PDB entry 1WMD | X-ray diffraction, 1.30 A resolution | chain A

== Chain A ==
Molecule: protease
Source organism: Bacillus sp
Notes: EC 3.4.21.-
UniProtKB: Q93UV9 (Q93UV9_9BACI); residues 1-434 here correspond to UniProt positions 207-640 (UniProt number = residue number + 206)
Sequence (434 residues; numbered 1 to 434; the number before each row is that of its first residue):
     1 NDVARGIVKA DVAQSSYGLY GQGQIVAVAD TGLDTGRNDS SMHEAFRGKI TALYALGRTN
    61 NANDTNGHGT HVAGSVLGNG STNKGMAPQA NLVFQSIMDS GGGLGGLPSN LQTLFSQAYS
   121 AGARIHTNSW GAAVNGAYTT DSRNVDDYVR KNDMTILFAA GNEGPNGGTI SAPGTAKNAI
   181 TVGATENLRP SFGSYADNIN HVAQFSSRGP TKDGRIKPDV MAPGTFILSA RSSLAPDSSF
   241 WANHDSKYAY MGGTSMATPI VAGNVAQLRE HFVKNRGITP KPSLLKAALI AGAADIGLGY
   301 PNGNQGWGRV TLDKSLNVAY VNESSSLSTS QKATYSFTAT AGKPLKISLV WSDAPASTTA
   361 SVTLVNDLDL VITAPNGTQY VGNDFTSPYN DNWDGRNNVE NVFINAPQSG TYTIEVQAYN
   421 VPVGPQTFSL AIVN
Metal / ion sites: Ca2+ site 1: Glu186, Ser194, Asp197, His201; Ca2+ site 2: Asp367, Leu368, Asp369, Asp394, Glu400; Ca2+ site 3: Asp384, Thr386, Pro388, Asp391, Asn392
Residues lining bound ligands:
  - 1,4-diethylene dioxide (DIO), molecule 1: Ser129, Trp130, Gly131, Ala159, Gly161, Asn162, Ser171, Thr254, Ser255
  - 1,4-diethylene dioxide (DIO), molecule 2: Asn162, Tyr195, Phe205, Trp241, Gly252, Gly253

== In short ==
Chain A binds 1,4-diethylene dioxide. The Ca2+ site 1 is built by Glu186, Ser194, Asp197 and His201. The Ca2+
site 2 is built by Asp367, Leu368, Asp369, Asp394 and Glu400.
Chain A is protease (Bacillus sp); the structure, Crystal Structure of alkaline serine protease KP-43 from
Bacillus sp. KSM-KP43 (1.30 angstrom, 100 K), was determined by X-ray diffraction, deposited together with
1WME and 1WMF.
